Entry 3FSR (X-ray diffraction, 2.20 A resolution); this record covers chains C and D of the 4 polymer chains in the assembly.

[Chain C (and D)]
Protein: NADP-dependent alcohol dehydrogenase
Organism: Thermoanaerobacter brockii
Notes: EC 1.1.1.2; chain D of this document is another copy of the same molecule, construct and numbering; everything in this record applies to it too
UniProtKB: chimeric construct of P14941, P25984: residues 1-152 from P14941 (ADH_THEBR) positions 1-152 (same numbers); residues 153-295 from P25984 positions 153-295 (same numbers); residues 296-352 from P14941 (ADH_THEBR) positions 296-352 (same numbers)
Amino-acid sequence (352 residues; numbered 1 to 352; the number before each row is that of its first residue):
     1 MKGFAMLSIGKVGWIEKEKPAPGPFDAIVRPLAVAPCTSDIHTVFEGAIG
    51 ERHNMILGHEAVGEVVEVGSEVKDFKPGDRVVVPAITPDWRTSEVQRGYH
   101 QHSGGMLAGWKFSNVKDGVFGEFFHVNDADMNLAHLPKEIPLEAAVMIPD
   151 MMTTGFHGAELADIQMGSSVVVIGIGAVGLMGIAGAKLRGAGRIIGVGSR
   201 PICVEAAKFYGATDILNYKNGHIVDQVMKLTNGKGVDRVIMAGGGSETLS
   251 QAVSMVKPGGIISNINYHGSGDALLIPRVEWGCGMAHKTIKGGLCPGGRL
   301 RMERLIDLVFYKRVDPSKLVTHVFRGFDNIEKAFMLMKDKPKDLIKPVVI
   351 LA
UniProt features mapped onto this chain:
  - binding site (Zn(2+)): Cys37, His59, Asp150
  - binding site (NADP(+)): Ile175 to Val178, Gly198 to Arg200, Tyr218, Ile265 to Tyr267, Lys340
Ion coordination: Zn2+: Cys37, His59, Asp150

[Chain C / chain D interface]
Residue-residue contacts - 49 pairs, chain C then chain D:
  Phe156(C) - Met166(D)  hydrophobic
  Glu160(C) - Met166(D)
  Ile164(C) - Arg189(D)  hydrogen bond (backbone-side chain)
  Gln165(C) - Arg304(D)
  Met166(C) - Phe156(D)  hydrophobic
  Met166(C) - Glu160(D)
  Met166(C) - Leu188(D)  hydrophobic
  Met166(C) - Arg189(D)
  Met166(C) - Arg304(D)
  Gly167(C) - Arg304(D)
  Gly167(C) - Leu308(D)
  Lys187(C) - Arg313(D)
  Leu188(C) - Met166(D)  hydrophobic
  Leu188(C) - Leu188(D)
  Leu188(C) - Arg189(D)  hydrogen bond (backbone-backbone)
  Leu188(C) - Gly190(D)  hydrogen bond (backbone-backbone)
  Arg189(C) - Ile164(D)  hydrogen bond (side chain-backbone)
  Arg189(C) - Met166(D)
  Arg189(C) - Leu188(D)
  Arg189(C) - Arg189(D)  hydrogen bond (backbone-side chain)
  Gly190(C) - Leu188(D)  hydrogen bond (backbone-backbone)
  Gly190(C) - Leu308(D)
  Ala191(C) - Leu308(D)
  Ala191(C) - Arg313(D)  hydrogen bond (backbone-side chain)
  Gly192(C) - Leu308(D)
  Gly192(C) - Tyr311(D)
  Gly192(C) - Arg313(D)  hydrogen bond (backbone-side chain)
  Arg193(C) - Tyr311(D)  hydrogen bond
  Ile194(C) - Arg313(D)
  Gly211(C) - Arg313(D)  hydrogen bond (backbone-side chain)
  Thr213(C) - Tyr311(D)
  Thr213(C) - Arg313(D)
  Asp237(C) - Arg304(D)  salt bridge
  Arg304(C) - Gln165(D)
  Arg304(C) - Met166(D)
  Arg304(C) - Gly167(D)
  Arg304(C) - Asp237(D)  salt bridge
  Leu308(C) - Gly167(D)
  Leu308(C) - Gly190(D)
  Leu308(C) - Ala191(D)
  Leu308(C) - Gly192(D)
  Tyr311(C) - Gly192(D)
  Tyr311(C) - Arg193(D)  hydrogen bond
  Tyr311(C) - Thr213(D)
  Arg313(C) - Ala191(D)  hydrogen bond (side chain-backbone)
  Arg313(C) - Gly192(D)  hydrogen bond (side chain-backbone)
  Arg313(C) - Ile194(D)
  Arg313(C) - Gly211(D)  hydrogen bond (side chain-backbone)
  Arg313(C) - Thr213(D)
Interface residues without a listed pair, chain C (24 interface residues in all): Ser168, Gly185, Asp307
Interface residues without a listed pair, chain D (24 interface residues in all): Ser168, Gly185, Lys187, Asp307

[In short]
Chain C and chain D each contribute 24 residues to their interface, with 14 hydrogen bonds and 2 salt bridges.
Polar contacts include Asp237(C)-Arg304(D), Ile164(C)-Arg189(D) and Arg189(C)-Arg189(D). Curated annotation
(UniProt) lists 3 Zn2+-binding residues and 12 NADP+-binding residues on chain C.
Both chains are NADP-dependent alcohol dehydrogenase (Thermoanaerobacter brockii). Entry 3FSR (Chimera of
alcohol dehydrogenase by exchange of the cofactor binding domain res 153-295 of T. brockii ...) was determined
by X-ray diffraction (same publication as 3FTN, 3FPC and 3FPL).
